PDB entry 8DYY | electron microscopy, 3.62 A resolution | chains I and S of the 19 polymer chains in the assembly

# Chain I
Protein: Circumsporozoite protein
From: Plasmodium falciparum
Chain sequence (278 residues; row label = number of the first residue in the row; numbers below 1 keep their minus sign (Tyr-91 is residue -91)):
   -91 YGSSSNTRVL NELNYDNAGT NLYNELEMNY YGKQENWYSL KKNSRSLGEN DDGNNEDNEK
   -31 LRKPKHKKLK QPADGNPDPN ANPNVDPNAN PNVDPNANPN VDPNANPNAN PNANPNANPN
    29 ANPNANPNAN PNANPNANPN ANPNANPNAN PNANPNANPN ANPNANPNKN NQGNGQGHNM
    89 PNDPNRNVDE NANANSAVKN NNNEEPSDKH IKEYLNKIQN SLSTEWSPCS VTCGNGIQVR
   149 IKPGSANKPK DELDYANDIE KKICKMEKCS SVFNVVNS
Disordered / not traced: -91 to 1, 74-186

# Chain S
Protein: 334 Fab heavy chain
From: Homo sapiens
Notes: antibody fragment or engineered binder
Chain sequence (227 residues; each row starts with the number of its first residue; a row labelled like 82A-82C holds insertion residues (82A, then the next letters in order)):
     1 QVQLVESGGG VVQPGRSLTL SCAASGFTFS NYGMHWVRQT PGKGLAWVAI IW
   52A Y
    53 DGSKTYYEDS VKGRFTISRD NSKNTLYLQM
82A-82C NSL
    83 RVDDTAVYYC ARVRHSSS
100A-100F RHGSAF
   101 DLWGQGTLVT VSSASTKGPS VFPLAPSSKS TSGGTAALGC LVKDYFPEPV TVSWNSGALT
   161 SGVHTFPAVL QSSGLYSLSS VVTVPSSSLG TQTYICNVNH KPSNTKVDKK VEPKSCD
Disordered / not traced: 1, 114-217
Disulfides: Cys22-Cys92

# How chain I and chain S interact
Contacting residue pairs - 21 pairs, chain I then chain S:
  Ala57(I) with Tyr58(S)
  Pro59(I) with Trp52(S)
  Asn60(I) with His100B(S)
  Ala61(I) with Trp52(S), hydrophobic; Arg100A(S)
  Asn62(I) with Ser98(S), hydrogen bond (side chain-backbone); Ser100(S), hydrogen bond (side chain-backbone); Arg100A(S), hydrogen bond (backbone-backbone); Gly100C(S), hydrogen bond (side chain-backbone)
  Pro63(I) with Gly33(S); Tyr52A(S); Val95(S), hydrophobic
  Asn64(I) with Asn31(S); Tyr32(S); Tyr52A(S); Val95(S); Arg96(S), hydrogen bond (side chain-backbone); His97(S); Ser98(S)
  Ala65(I) with Asn31(S), hydrogen bond (backbone-backbone); Tyr52A(S)
Interface residues without a listed pair, chain S (17 interface residues in all): Ile50, Lys56, Ser100D

# Overview
The interface between chain I and chain S involves 8 residues on one side and 17 on the other, with 6 hydrogen
bonds. Polar pairs include Asn62(I)-Ser98(S), Asn62(I)-Ser100(S) and Asn62(I)-Gly100C(S).
Here chain I is Circumsporozoite protein (Plasmodium falciparum) and chain S is 334 Fab heavy chain (Homo
sapiens). Entry 8DYY (Cryo-EM structure of 334 Fab in complex with recombinant shortened Plasmodium falciparum
circumsporozoite protein (rsCSP)) was determined by electron microscopy, deposited together with 8DYW, 8DYX,
8DZ4 and 8EKF.
